Entry 8G5W (X-ray diffraction, 2.00 A resolution); this record covers chains B and C of the 4 polymer chains in the assembly.

== Chain B (and C) ==
Protein: Fructose-1,6-bisphosphatase
Source organism: Francisella cf. tularensis subsp. novicida 3523
Notes: chain C of this document is another copy of the same molecule, construct and numbering; everything in this record applies to it too
UniProt: A0A0E2ZJY0 (A0A0E2ZJY0_FRATU); residue numbers follow UniProt; this construct covers 1-328
Chain sequence (348 residues; numbered -19 to 328; the number before each row is that of its first residue; numbers below 1 keep their minus sign (Met-19 is residue -19)):
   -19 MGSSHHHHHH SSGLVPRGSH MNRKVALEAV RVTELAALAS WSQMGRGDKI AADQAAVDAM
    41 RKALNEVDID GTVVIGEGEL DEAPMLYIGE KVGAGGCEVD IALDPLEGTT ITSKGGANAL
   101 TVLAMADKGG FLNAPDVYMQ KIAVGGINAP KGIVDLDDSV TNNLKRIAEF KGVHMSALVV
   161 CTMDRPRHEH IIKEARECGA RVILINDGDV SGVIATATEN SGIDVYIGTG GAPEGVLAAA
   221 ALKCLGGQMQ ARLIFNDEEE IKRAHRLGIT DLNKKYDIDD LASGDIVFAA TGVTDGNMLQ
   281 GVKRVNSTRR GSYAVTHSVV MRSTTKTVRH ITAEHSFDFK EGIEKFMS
Disordered / not traced: -19 to 0
Differences from the reference sequence: initiating methionine (-19); expression tag (-18 to 0)
Metal / ion sites: Mn2+: Asp84, Leu86
From the paper describing this entry:
  - catalytic residues: Gly88 to Lys94 (proposed by the authors, not directly observed)
  - mutagenesis - T89S: decreased catalytic activity (citing earlier work)
  - mutagenesis - T89A: abolished catalytic activity (citing earlier work)

== Interface between chain B and chain C ==
Pairs across the interface - 62 pairs, chain B then chain C:
  Arg3(B) - Arg11(C)
  Lys4(B) - Lys4(C)
  Lys4(B) - Glu8(C)
  Lys4(B) - Asp48(C)  salt bridge
  Leu7(B) - Leu7(C)
  Leu7(B) - Val10(C)  hydrophobic
  Glu8(B) - Lys4(C)
  Val10(B) - Leu7(C)  hydrophobic
  Arg11(B) - Arg3(C)
  Glu14(B) - Arg309(C)  salt bridge
  Glu46(B) - Arg3(C)  salt bridge
  Asp48(B) - Lys4(C)
  Gly126(B) - Arg289(C)
  Ile127(B) - Arg289(C)  hydrogen bond (backbone-backbone)
  Ile127(B) - Arg290(C)
  Ile127(B) - Gly291(C)
  Ala195(B) - Arg289(C)
  Thr196(B) - Arg289(C)  hydrogen bond (backbone-side chain)
  Ala197(B) - Arg289(C)
  Thr198(B) - Arg289(C)  hydrogen bond (backbone-side chain)
  Glu199(B) - Ser287(C)
  Glu199(B) - Arg289(C)
  Ser201(B) - Arg289(C)
  Ile203(B) - Arg289(C)  hydrogen bond (backbone-side chain)
  Asp204(B) - Arg289(C)  salt bridge
  Cys224(B) - Arg290(C)  hydrogen bond (backbone-side chain)
  Leu225(B) - Arg290(C)  hydrogen bond (backbone-side chain)
  Thr288(B) - Ile127(C)
  Arg289(B) - Gly126(C)
  Arg289(B) - Ile127(C)  hydrogen bond (backbone-backbone)
  Arg289(B) - Ala197(C)  hydrogen bond (side chain-backbone)
  Arg289(B) - Glu199(C)
  Arg290(B) - Ile127(C)
  Arg290(B) - Lys306(C)  hydrogen bond (side chain-backbone)
  Arg290(B) - Val308(C)
  Gly291(B) - Ile127(C)
  Thr305(B) - Ser316(C)
  Lys306(B) - Arg290(C)  hydrogen bond (backbone-side chain)
  Thr307(B) - Glu314(C)
  Val308(B) - Arg290(C)
  Val308(B) - Thr312(C)
  Val308(B) - Ala313(C)
  Val308(B) - Glu314(C)  hydrogen bond (backbone-backbone)
  Arg309(B) - Glu14(C)  salt bridge
  Arg309(B) - Ile311(C)
  Arg309(B) - Thr312(C)
  Arg309(B) - Ala313(C)
  His310(B) - His310(C)
  His310(B) - Ile311(C)
  His310(B) - Thr312(C)  hydrogen bond (backbone-backbone)
  His310(B) - Glu314(C)  salt bridge
  Ile311(B) - Arg309(C)
  Ile311(B) - His310(C)
  Thr312(B) - Val308(C)
  Thr312(B) - Arg309(C)
  Thr312(B) - His310(C)  hydrogen bond (backbone-backbone)
  Ala313(B) - Val308(C)
  Ala313(B) - Arg309(C)
  Glu314(B) - Thr307(C)
  Glu314(B) - Val308(C)  hydrogen bond (backbone-backbone)
  Glu314(B) - His310(C)  salt bridge
  Ser316(B) - Thr305(C)
Other interface residues (no listed pair), chain B (39 interface residues in all): Lys151, Tyr293, His315
Other interface residues (no listed pair), chain C (32 interface residues in all): Asn128, Thr198, Leu225, Thr288, His315

== Overview ==
39 residues of chain B and 32 residues of chain C are in contact, with 14 hydrogen bonds and 7 salt bridges.
Polar pairs include Lys4(B)-Asp48(C), Glu14(B)-Arg309(C) and Glu46(B)-Arg3(C). Asp84(B) and Leu86(B) form the
Mn2+ site. The paper reports the catalytic residue Gly88(B); T89S of chain B reduces catalytic activity.
Both chains are Fructose-1,6-bisphosphatase (Francisella cf. tularensis subsp. novicida 3523). Entry 8G5W
(Structure of the Class II Fructose-1,6-Bisphophatase from Francisella tularensis complexed with native metal
cofactor Mn++) was determined by X-ray diffraction (same publication as 7TXA, 7TXB, 7TXG and 8G5X).
